3UQ6 - chain A; structure by X-ray diffraction, 2.30 A resolution.

# Chain A
Protein: Adenosine kinase, putative
From: Schistosoma mansoni
Notes: EC 2.7.1.20
UniProt: C4PZB4 (C4PZB4_SCHMA); numbering as in UniProt (aligned over 1-352)
Chain sequence (372 residues; numbered -19 to 352; the number before each row is that of its first residue; numbers below 1 keep their minus sign (Met-19 is residue -19)):
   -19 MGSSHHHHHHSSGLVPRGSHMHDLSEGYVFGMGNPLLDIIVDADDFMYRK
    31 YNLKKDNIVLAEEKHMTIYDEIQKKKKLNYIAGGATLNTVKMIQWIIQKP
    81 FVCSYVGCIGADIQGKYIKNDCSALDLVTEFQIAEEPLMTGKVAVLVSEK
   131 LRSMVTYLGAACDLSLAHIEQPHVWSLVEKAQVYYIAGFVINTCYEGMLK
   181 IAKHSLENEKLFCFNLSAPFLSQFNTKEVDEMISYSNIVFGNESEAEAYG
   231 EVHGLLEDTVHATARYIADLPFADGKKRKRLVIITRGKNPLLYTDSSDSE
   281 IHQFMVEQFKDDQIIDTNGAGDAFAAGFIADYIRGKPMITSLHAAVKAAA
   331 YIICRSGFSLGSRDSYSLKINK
Unresolved in the structure: -19 to 2, 348-352
Construct notes: initiating methionine (-19); expression tag (-18 to 0)
Ligand contacts:
  - adenosine (ADN): Asn14, Leu16, Asp18, Ile38, Leu40, Gly63, Gly64, Ala65, Asn68, Val123, Met134, Thr136, Leu138, Phe169, Asn298, Gly299, Asp302
  - adenosine monophosphate (AMP): Asn222, Thr265, Arg266, Gly267, Lys268, Leu271, Val286, Glu287, Phe289, Ile294, Thr297, Ala300, Gly301, Phe304, Val326, Ala329, Ile333

# Summary
Chain A binds adenosine and adenosine monophosphate.
Chain A is Adenosine kinase, putative (Schistosoma mansoni); the structure, Adenosine kinase from Schistosoma
mansoni in complex with adenosine and AMP, was determined by X-ray diffraction, deposited together with 4DC3,
3VAQ, 3VAS and 3UQ9.
